Entry 7W14 (electron microscopy, 2.20 A resolution); this record covers chains B and C of the 5 polymer chains in the assembly.

[Chain B]
Molecule: Capsid protein VP2
Source organism: Coxsackievirus B3
Chain sequence (263 residues; numbered 1 to 263; the number before each row is that of its first residue):
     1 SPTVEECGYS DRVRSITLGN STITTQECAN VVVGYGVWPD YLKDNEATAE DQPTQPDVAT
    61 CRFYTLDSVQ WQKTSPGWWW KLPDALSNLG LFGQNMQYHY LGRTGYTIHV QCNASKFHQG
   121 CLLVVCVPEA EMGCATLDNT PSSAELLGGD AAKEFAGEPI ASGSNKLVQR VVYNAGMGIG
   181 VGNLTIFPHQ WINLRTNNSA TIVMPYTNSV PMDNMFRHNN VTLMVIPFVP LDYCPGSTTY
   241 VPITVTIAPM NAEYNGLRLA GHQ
Disordered / not traced: 1-7

[Chain C]
Molecule: Capsid protein VP3
Source organism: Coxsackievirus B3
Chain sequence (238 residues; each row starts with the number of its first residue):
     1 GLPTMNTPGS CQFLTSDDFQ SPSAMPQYDV TPEMRIPGEV KNLMEIAEVD SVVPVQNVGE
    61 KVNSMEAYQI PVRSNEGSGT QVFGFPLQPG YSSVFSRTLL GEILNYYTHW SGSIKLTFMF
   121 CGSAMATGKF LLAYSPLGAG APTKRVDAML GTHVVWDVGL QSSCVLCIPW ISQTHYRYVA
   181 SDECTAGGFI TCWYQTNIVV PADAQSSCYI MCFVSACNDF SVRLLKDTPF ISQENFFQ

[How chain B and chain C interact]
Residue-residue contacts (62):
  Tyr35(B) with Gly38(C)
  Glu46(B) with Met34(C); Arg35(C), hydrogen bond (side chain-backbone)
  Lys116(B) with Ser123(C); Ala124(C), hydrogen bond (backbone-backbone); Met125(C), hydrogen bond (backbone-backbone)
  Phe117(B) with Met125(C), hydrophobic; Ala202(C); Asp203(C); Ala204(C), hydrophobic
  His118(B) with Ser123(C)
  Gln119(B) with Cys121(C); Gly122(C); Ser123(C), hydrogen bond (side chain-backbone); Gln205(C); Ser207(C), hydrogen bond (side chain-backbone)
  Cys121(B) with Met119(C), hydrophobic; Cys121(C), hydrophobic
  Tyr173(B) with Asn63(C); Ser64(C)
  Val181(B) with Met65(C), hydrophobic; Tyr68(C), hydrophobic
  Gly182(B) with Ser51(C); Val52(C), hydrogen bond (backbone-backbone); Tyr68(C), hydrogen bond (backbone-side chain)
  Asn183(B) with Ser51(C); Arg97(C), hydrogen bond (side chain-backbone); Thr98(C); Leu99(C), hydrogen bond (side chain-backbone)
  Thr185(B) with Val49(C); Asp50(C), hydrogen bond (side chain-backbone); Ser51(C)
  Ile186(B) with Ile46(C), hydrophobic
  Trp191(B) with Met211(C), hydrophobic; Phe213(C), hydrophobic
  Asn193(B) with Met119(C); Phe120(C), hydrogen bond (side chain-backbone); Cys121(C)
  Arg195(B) with Phe120(C); Gly122(C); Ser123(C), hydrogen bond (side chain-backbone); Ala124(C); Ala126(C), hydrogen bond (side chain-backbone); Val158(C); Gly159(C), hydrogen bond (side chain-backbone)
  Thr196(B) with Ser162(C)
  Tyr206(B) with Pro37(C)
  Asn208(B) with Met34(C); Ile36(C)
  Ser209(B) with Met34(C)
  Val210(B) with Met34(C)
  Pro211(B) with Met34(C)
  Phe228(B) with Met65(C), hydrophobic; Tyr68(C), hydrophobic; Gln69(C), hydrogen bond (backbone-side chain); Met211(C), hydrophobic
  Pro230(B) with Gln69(C)
  Asp232(B) with Gln205(C), hydrogen bond
  Tyr233(B) with Gln205(C)
  Cys234(B) with Asp203(C); Ala204(C); Gln205(C), hydrogen bond (side chain-backbone)
Also at the interface, not in a pair above, chain B (36 interface residues in all): Val37, Gly120, Val172, Gly180, Pro205, Thr207, Ile226, Pro227, Val229
Also at the interface, not in a pair above, chain C (39 interface residues in all): Pro201, Cys208, Tyr209

[In short]
36 residues of chain B and 39 residues of chain C are in contact; the contacts include 17 hydrogen bonds.
Among the polar pairs are Glu46(B)-Arg35(C), Gln119(B)-Ser123(C) and Gln119(B)-Ser207(C).
Here chain B is Capsid protein VP2 and chain C is Capsid protein VP3, both from Coxsackievirus B3. Entry 7W14
(Coxsackievirus B3 at pH7.4 (VP3-234E) incubation with coxsackievirus and adenovirus receptor for 20min) was
determined by electron microscopy together with 7VXH, 7VXZ, 7VY0, 7VY5, 7VY6, 7VYK and 3 further entries from
the same study.
